1L50 - chain A; structure by X-ray diffraction, 1.85 A resolution.

[Chain A]
Molecule: T4 lysozyme
Organism: Enterobacteria phage T4
Notes: EC 3.2.1.17
UniProtKB: P00720 (LYS_BPT4); numbering as in UniProt (aligned over 1-164)
Chain sequence (164 residues; row label = number of the first residue in the row):
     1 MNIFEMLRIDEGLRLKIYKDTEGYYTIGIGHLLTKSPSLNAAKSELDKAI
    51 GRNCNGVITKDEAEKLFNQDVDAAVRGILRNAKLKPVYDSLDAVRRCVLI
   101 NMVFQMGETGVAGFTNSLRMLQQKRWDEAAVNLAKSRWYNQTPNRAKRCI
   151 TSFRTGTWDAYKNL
Sequence notes: engineered mutation V98 (Ala in P00720), C149 (Val in P00720), S152 (Thr in P00720)
Swiss-Prot annotation at these positions:
  - active site (Proton donor/acceptor): E11, D20
  - binding site (substrate): L32, F104, S117, N132
  - mutagenesis: E11 (E11A/F/H/M/N: Complete loss of enzymatic activity; E11N: Loss of 84% of enzymatic activity; E11Q: Complete loss of activity), D20 (D20A/N/S/T: Complete loss of enzymatic activity; D20C: Nearly no effet on specific enzymatic activity; D20E/Q: Loss of 99% of enzymatic activity), T26 (T26E: Complete loss of activity at neutral pH; covalently bound substrate; T26H: Facilitates transglycosylation more effectively than hydrolysis; covalently bound substrate), G30 (G30A: Almost complete loss of enzymatic activity; G30F: Almost complete loss of enzymatic activity. The enzyme is destabilized by 1.5 kcal/mol), S117 (S117F: 10-fold decrease in enzymatic activity; S117I: 500-fold decrease in enzymatic activity; S117V: 50-fold decrease in enzymatic activity), N132 (N132I: 5-fold decrease in enzymatic activity; N132M/F: 2-fold decrease in enzymatic activity)

[Summary]
UniProt lists active-site residues E11 and D20, 4 substrate-binding residues and 6 mutagenesis sites.
Chain A is T4 lysozyme (Enterobacteria phage T4); the structure, Structural and thermodynamic analysis of the
packing of two alpha-helices in bacteriophage T4 lysozyme, was determined by X-ray diffraction (same
publication as 1L48, 1L49, 1L51, 1L52 and 1L53).
